8U13 - chains A and J of the 11 polymer chains in the assembly; structure by electron microscopy, 3.80 A resolution.

# Chain A
Name: Histone H3.1
From: Homo sapiens
UniProt: P68431 (H31_HUMAN); residues 0-135 here correspond to UniProt positions 1-136 (UniProt number = residue number + 1)
Amino-acid sequence (140 residues; row label = number of the first residue in the row; numbers below 1 keep their minus sign (Gly-4 is residue -4)):
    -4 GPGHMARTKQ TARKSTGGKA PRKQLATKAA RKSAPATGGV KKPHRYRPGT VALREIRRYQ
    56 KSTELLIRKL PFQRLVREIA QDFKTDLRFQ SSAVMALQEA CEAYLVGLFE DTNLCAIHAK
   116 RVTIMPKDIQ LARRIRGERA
Unresolved in the structure: -4 to 36
Construct notes: expression tag (-4 to -1)
Curated features (UniProtKB/Swiss-Prot):
  - modified residue: Arg2 (Asymmetric dimethylarginine), Thr3 (Phosphothreonine), Lys4 (Allysine), Gln5 (5-glutamyl dopamine), Thr6 (Phosphothreonine), Arg8 (Citrulline), Lys9 (N6,N6,N6-trimethyllysine), Ser10 (ADP-ribosylserine), Thr11 (Phosphothreonine), Lys14 (N6-(2-hydroxyisobutyryl)lysine), Arg17 (Asymmetric dimethylarginine), Lys18 (N6-(2-hydroxyisobutyryl)lysine), Lys23 (N6-(2-hydroxyisobutyryl)lysine), Arg26 (Citrulline), Lys27 (N6,N6,N6-trimethyllysine), Ser28 (ADP-ribosylserine), Lys36 (N6,N6,N6-trimethyllysine), Lys37 (N6-methyllysine), Tyr41 (Phosphotyrosine), Lys56 (N6,N6,N6-trimethyllysine) and 8 more in UniProt
  - lipidation: Lys18 (N6-decanoyllysine)

# Chain J
Molecule: 147-nt DNA strand
From: Homo sapiens
Sequence (147 nucleotides; each row starts with the number of its first residue; numbers below 1 keep their minus sign (DA-73 is residue -73)):
   -73 ATCGGATGTA TATATCTGAC ACGTGCCTGG AGACTAGGGA GTAATCCCCT TGGCGGTTAA
   -13 AACGCGGGGG ACAGCGCGTA CGTGCGTTTA AGCGGTGCTA GAGCTGTCTA CGACCAATTG
    47 AGCGGCCTCG GCACCGGGAT TCTCGAT
Unresolved in the structure: -73

# Chain A / chain J interface
Contacting residue pairs - 21 pairs, chain A then chain J:
  Arg40(A) with DG8(J), base contact; DT9(J), hydrogen bond to the base; DG10(J), hydrogen bond to the sugar
  Tyr41(A) with DT-67(J), phosphate contact; DG10(J), hydrogen bond to the phosphate
  Arg42(A) with DT9(J), phosphate contact
  Pro43(A) with DT9(J), phosphate contact
  Gly44(A) with DG8(J), phosphate contact; DT9(J), hydrogen bond to the phosphate
  Thr45(A) with DT9(J), phosphate contact
  Val46(A) with DT9(J), phosphate contact
  Ala47(A) with DT9(J), phosphate contact
  Arg49(A) with DG-66(J), hydrogen bond to the phosphate; DT-65(J), phosphate contact
  Arg63(A) with DA17(J), phosphate contact; DG18(J), salt bridge to the phosphate
  Lys64(A) with DG18(J), salt bridge to the phosphate
  Leu65(A) with DA17(J), phosphate contact; DG18(J), hydrogen bond to the phosphate
  Pro66(A) with DA17(J), sugar contact
  Arg69(A) with DA17(J), salt bridge to the phosphate
Interface residues without a listed pair, chain A (16 interface residues in all): His39, Arg83
Interface residues without a listed pair, chain J (10 interface residues in all): DA-68, DG27

# Summary
16 residues of chain A face 10 of chain J across their interface; the contacts include 6 hydrogen bonds and 3
salt bridges. Polar contacts include Arg40(A)-DT9(J), Arg40(A)-DG10(J) and Tyr41(A)-DG10(J).
Here chain A is Histone H3.1 and chain J is a 147-nt DNA strand, both from Homo sapiens. Entry 8U13 (Cryo-EM
structure of the human nucleosome core particle ubiquitylated at histone H2A lysine 15 in complex ...) was
determined by electron microscopy together with 8SMW, 8SMX, 8SMY, 8SMZ, 8SN0, 8SN1 and 3 further entries from
the same study.
